Entry 7EJA (electron microscopy, 3.60 A resolution); this record covers chains B and H of the 5 polymer chains in the assembly.

[Chain B]
Protein: Guanine nucleotide-binding protein G(I)/G(S)/G(T) subunit beta-1
Organism: Homo sapiens
UniProtKB: P62873 (GBB1_HUMAN); residues 2-340 here = UniProt positions 2-340
Chain sequence (349 residues; each row starts with the number of its first residue; numbers below 1 keep their minus sign (His-8 is residue -8)):
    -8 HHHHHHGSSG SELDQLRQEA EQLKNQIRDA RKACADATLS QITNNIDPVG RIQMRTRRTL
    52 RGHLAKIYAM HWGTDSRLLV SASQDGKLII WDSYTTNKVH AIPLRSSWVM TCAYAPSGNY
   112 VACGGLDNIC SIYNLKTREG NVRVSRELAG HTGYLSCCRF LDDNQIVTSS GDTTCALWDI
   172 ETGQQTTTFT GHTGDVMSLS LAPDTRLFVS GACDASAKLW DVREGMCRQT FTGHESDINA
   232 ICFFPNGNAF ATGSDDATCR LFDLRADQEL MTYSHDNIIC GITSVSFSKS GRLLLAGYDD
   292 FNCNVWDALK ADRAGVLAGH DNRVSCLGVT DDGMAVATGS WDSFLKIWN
Unresolved in the structure: -8 to 6, 28-30
Differences from the reference sequence: expression tag (-8 to 1)
Swiss-Prot annotation at these positions:
  - modified residue: Ser2 (N-acetylserine), His266 (Phosphohistidine)
  - natural variant: Leu30 (L30F: In MRD42; uncertain significance), Arg52 (R52G: In MRD42), Gly64 (G64V: In MRD42), Asp76 (D76E: In MRD42; D76G: In MRD42), Gly77 (G77S: In MRD42), Lys78 (K78R: In MRD42), Ile80 (I80N: In MRD42; I80T: In MRD42), His91 (H91R: In MRD42; uncertain significance), Ala92 (A92T: In MRD42), Pro94 (P94S: In MRD42), Leu95 (L95P: In MRD42), Arg96 (R96L: In MRD42), 5 further natural variant entries in UniProt

[Chain H]
Protein: scFv16
Organism: Mus musculus
Notes: antibody fragment or engineered binder
Chain sequence (307 residues; numbered -37 to 257 plus 15 insertion-coded residues; 3 numbers in that range are skipped by the numbering (no residue carries them; nothing is unmodelled there); the number before each row is that of its first residue; a row labelled like 120A-120O holds insertion residues (120A, then the next letters in order); numbers below 1 keep their minus sign (Met-37 is residue -37)):
   -37 MLLVNQSHQG FNKEHTSKMV SAIVLYVLLA AAAHSAFADV QLVESGGGLV QPGGSRKLSC
    23 SASGFAFSSF GMHWVRQAPE KGLEWVAYIS SGSGTIYYAD TVKGRFTISR DDPKNTLFLQ
    83 MTSLRSEDTA MYYCVRSIYY YGSSPFDFWG QGTTLTVS
120A-120O SGGGGSGGGGSGGGG
   124 SDIVMTQATS SVPVTPGESV SISCRSSKSL LHSNGNTYLY WFLQRPGQSP QLLIYRMSNL
   184 ASGVPDRFSG SGSGTAFTLT ISRLEAEDVG VYYCMQHLEY PLTFGAGTKL ELKGSLEVLF
   244 QGPAAAHHHH HHHH
Unresolved in the structure: -37 to 0, 120A-120O, 237-257
Disulfide bonds: Cys22-Cys96, Cys147-Cys217

[Interface between chain B and chain H]
Residue-residue contacts - 7 pairs, chain B then chain H:
  Arg68(B) - Tyr103(H)
  Val90(B) - Tyr102(H)  hydrophobic
  Arg129(B) - Val2(H)
  Glu130(B) - Gly26(H)
  Glu130(B) - Phe27(H)
  Glu130(B) - Ala28(H)
  Glu130(B) - Phe32(H)
Also at the interface, not in a pair above, chain B (9 interface residues in all): Asp66, Leu69, Asp83, His91, Gly131
Also at the interface, not in a pair above, chain H (8 interface residues in all): Arg98

[In short]
9 residues of chain B and 8 residues of chain H are in contact.
Here chain B is Guanine nucleotide-binding protein G(I)/G(S)/G(T) subunit beta-1 (Homo sapiens) and chain H is
scFv16 (Mus musculus). Entry 7EJA (Structure of the alpha2A-adrenergic receptor GoA signaling complex bound to
dexmedetomidine) was determined by electron microscopy (same publication as 7EJ0, 7EJ8 and 7EJK).
